Entry 6TRO (X-ray diffraction, 3.00 A resolution); this record covers chains D and E of the 5 polymer chains in the assembly.

Chain D:
Protein: T-cell receptor alpha chain
Organism: Homo sapiens
Sequence (208 residues; row label = number of the first residue in the row; note: 15 numbers in that range are skipped by the numbering (no residue carries them; nothing is unmodelled there); numbering starts at 0):
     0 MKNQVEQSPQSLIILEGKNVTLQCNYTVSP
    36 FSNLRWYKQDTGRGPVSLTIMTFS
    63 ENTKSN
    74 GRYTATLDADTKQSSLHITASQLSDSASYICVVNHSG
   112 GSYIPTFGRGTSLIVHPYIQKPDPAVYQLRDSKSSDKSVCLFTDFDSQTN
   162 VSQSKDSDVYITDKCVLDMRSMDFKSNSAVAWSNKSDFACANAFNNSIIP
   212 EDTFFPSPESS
Disordered / not traced: 0-1, 144-148, 166-167, 195-199, 218-222
Cystine bridges: Cys23-Cys104, Cys151-Cys201

Chain E:
Protein: T-cell receptor beta chain
Organism: Homo sapiens
Sequence (247 residues; each row starts with the number of its first residue; note: 13 numbers in that range are skipped by the numbering (no residue carries them; nothing is unmodelled there); numbering starts at 0):
     0 MDVKVTQSSRYLVKRTGEKVFLECVQDMDH
    37 ENMFWYRQDPGLGLRLIYFSYD
    63 VKMKEKGDIP
    74 EGYSVSRE
    83 KKERFSLILESASTNQTSMYLCASSFLMT
  111A S
  112A G
   112 DPYEQYFGPGTRLTVTEDLKNVFPPEVAVFEPSEAEISHTQKATLVCLAT
   162 GFYPDHVELSWWVNGKEVHSGVCTDPQPLKEQPALNDSRYALSSRLRVSA
   212 TFWQDPRNHFRCQVQFYGLSENDEWTQDRAKPVTQIVSAEAWGRAD
Disordered / not traced: 0-3, 257
Cystine bridges: Cys23-Cys104, Cys158-Cys223

Chain D / chain E interface:
Residue-residue contacts (88; chain D residue first):
  Ser37(D) - Tyr114(E)
  Asn38(D) - Tyr114(E)
  Arg40(D) - Tyr114(E)  hydrogen bond (side chain-backbone)
  Tyr42(D) - Gln116(E)
  Gln44(D) - Gln44(E)  hydrogen bond
  Gln44(D) - Leu103(E)
  Gly47(D) - Met101(E)
  Gly47(D) - Pro120(E)
  Arg48(D) - Pro120(E)
  Gly49(D) - Gly119(E)
  Gly49(D) - Pro120(E)
  Pro50(D) - Phe118(E)
  Asn107(D) - Tyr114(E)
  His108(D) - Tyr114(E)  hydrogen bond (backbone-side chain)
  Ser113(D) - Phe55(E)
  Tyr114(D) - Asn38(E)
  Tyr114(D) - Phe40(E)
  Tyr114(D) - Met110(E)  hydrophobic
  Tyr114(D) - Tyr114(E)
  Ile115(D) - Leu52(E)  hydrophobic
  Ile115(D) - Phe55(E)  hydrophobic
  Ile115(D) - Glu67(E)
  Pro116(D) - Gln116(E)
  Phe118(D) - Tyr42(E)
  Phe118(D) - Gln116(E)
  Phe118(D) - Phe118(E)  hydrophobic
  Arg120(D) - Gly47(E)
  Arg120(D) - Leu48(E)
  Asp134(D) - His150(E)  salt bridge
  Asp134(D) - Thr151(E)
  Tyr138(D) - Ser144(E)
  Tyr138(D) - Ala146(E)  hydrophobic
  Tyr138(D) - Glu147(E)
  Tyr138(D) - His150(E)
  Tyr138(D) - Thr151(E)
  Gln139(D) - Ser144(E)
  Leu140(D) - Phe141(E)  hydrophobic
  Leu140(D) - Glu142(E)
  Leu140(D) - Thr155(E)
  Leu140(D) - Val157(E)  hydrophobic
  Arg141(D) - Phe141(E)
  Arg141(D) - Glu142(E)  hydrogen bond (backbone-backbone)
  Asp142(D) - Ala139(E)
  Asp142(D) - Phe141(E)
  Ser143(D) - Val140(E)  hydrogen bond (side chain-backbone)
  Ser143(D) - Glu142(E)
  Ser143(D) - Glu251(E)  hydrogen bond (side chain-backbone)
  Val150(D) - Phe141(E)  hydrophobic
  Val150(D) - Leu159(E)  hydrophobic
  Leu152(D) - Thr155(E)
  Thr154(D) - Arg208(E)
  Asp155(D) - Thr151(E)
  Asp155(D) - Arg208(E)  salt bridge
  Gln164(D) - Gln188(E)  hydrogen bond
  Gln164(D) - Pro189(E)
  Gln164(D) - Leu190(E)
  Tyr171(D) - Glu192(E)  hydrogen bond (side chain-backbone)
  Ile172(D) - Leu190(E)
  Thr173(D) - Asp186(E)
  Thr173(D) - Ser204(E)
  Thr173(D) - Arg206(E)  hydrogen bond
  Asp174(D) - Asp186(E)
  Asp174(D) - Gln188(E)
  Asp174(D) - Arg206(E)
  Cys176(D) - Cys184(E)  disulfide
  Cys176(D) - Thr185(E)
  Cys176(D) - Arg206(E)  hydrogen bond
  Val177(D) - Cys184(E)  hydrogen bond (backbone-side chain)
  Leu178(D) - Gly182(E)
  Leu178(D) - Val183(E)
  Leu178(D) - Cys184(E)
  Leu178(D) - Arg208(E)
  Asp179(D) - Ser181(E)
  Asp179(D) - Gly182(E)  hydrogen bond (backbone-backbone)
  Met180(D) - Lys153(E)
  Met180(D) - Arg208(E)
  Met183(D) - Ser210(E)
  Phe185(D) - Lys153(E)
  Phe185(D) - Arg208(E)
  Ser187(D) - Arg208(E)  hydrogen bond
  Ser189(D) - Arg206(E)  hydrogen bond
  Ala190(D) - Arg206(E)
  Val191(D) - Val157(E)  hydrophobic
  Val191(D) - Arg206(E)
  Trp193(D) - Leu159(E)  hydrophobic
  Trp193(D) - Leu190(E)  hydrophobic
  Trp193(D) - Ala202(E)  hydrophobic
  Phe215(D) - His150(E)
Also at the interface, not in a pair above, chain D (51 interface residues in all): Gln9, Ile103, Ser109, Ser149, Arg181
Also at the interface, not in a pair above, chain E (57 interface residues in all): Gly49, Leu50, Tyr57, Pro113, Glu115, Pro143, Thr161, Pro187, Lys191, Ala252, Arg255
Disulfides between the chains: Cys176(D)-Cys184(E)

Summary:
51 residues of chain D face 57 of chain E across their interface; the contacts include 1 disulfide bond, 14
hydrogen bonds and 2 salt bridges. Among the polar pairs are Asp134(D)-His150(E), Asp155(D)-Arg208(E) and
Arg40(D)-Tyr114(E).
Here chain D is T-cell receptor alpha chain and chain E is T-cell receptor beta chain, both from Homo sapiens.
Entry 6TRO (Crystal structure of the T-cell receptor GVY01 bound to HLA A2*01-GVYDGREHTV) was determined by
X-ray diffraction together with 6TRN from the same study.
